PDB entry 6JFM | X-ray diffraction, 2.09 A resolution | chain A

# Chain A
Molecule: Mitofusin-2
Organism: Homo sapiens
Notes: EC 3.6.5.-
UniProt: chimeric construct of O95140, G7MGV9: residues 22-400 from O95140 (MFN2_HUMAN) positions 22-400 (same numbers); residues 706-757 from G7MGV9 positions 706-757 (same numbers)
Sequence (438 residues; row label = number of the first residue in the row; note: 305 numbers in that range are skipped by the numbering (no residue carries them; nothing is unmodelled there)):
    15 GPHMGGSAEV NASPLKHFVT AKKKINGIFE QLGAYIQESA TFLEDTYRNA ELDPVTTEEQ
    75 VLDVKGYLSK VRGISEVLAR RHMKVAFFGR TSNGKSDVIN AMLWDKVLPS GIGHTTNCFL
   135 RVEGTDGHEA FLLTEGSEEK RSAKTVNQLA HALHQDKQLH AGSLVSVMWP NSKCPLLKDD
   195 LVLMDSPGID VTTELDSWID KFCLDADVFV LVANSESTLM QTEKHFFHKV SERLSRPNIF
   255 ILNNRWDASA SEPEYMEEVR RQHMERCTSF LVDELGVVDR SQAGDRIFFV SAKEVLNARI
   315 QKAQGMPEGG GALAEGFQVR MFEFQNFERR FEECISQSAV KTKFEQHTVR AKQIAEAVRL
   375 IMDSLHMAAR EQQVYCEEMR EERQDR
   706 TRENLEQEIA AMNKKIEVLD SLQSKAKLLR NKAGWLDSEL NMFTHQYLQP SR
Unresolved in the structure: 15-24, 127-129, 323-326, 756-757
Differences from the reference sequence: expression tag (15-21); engineered mutation Asp-111 (Thr in O95140)
UniProt features mapped onto this chain:
  - region: Gly-103 to Ser-110 (G1 motif), Thr-129, Thr-130 (G2 motif), Asp-199 to Gly-202 (G3 motif), Asn-258 to Asp-261 (G4 motif), Glu-288 (G5 motif), Glu-359 to Glu-385 (Part of a helix bundle domain, formed by helices from N-terminal and C-terminal regions)
  - binding site (GTP): Asn-258 to Asp-261, Ser-305, Lys-307
Bound ions: Ca2+ site 1: Glu-73, Asp-77 (together with acetate ion) (shared with 1 residue of chain B); Ca2+ site 2: Thr-206, Glu-391 (shared with 1 residue of chain B); Ca2+ site 3: Asp-399 (shared with 2 residues of chain B)
Reported in the primary citation:
  - mutagenesis - T129I: decreased binding to GTPgammaS and GDP
  - mutagenesis - E230A, R259A: abolished binding to MFN1
  - disease-associated variants - Q276R, L745P (citing earlier work)
  - mutagenesis - T129I (11-fold): increased catalytic activity on GTP
  - mutagenesis - T130A: abolished catalytic activity on GTP
  - disease-associated variants - R94Q, R94W, T105M, N131S, L248V, P251L, R364P, R364W: increased catalytic activity on GTP
  - disease-associated variants - R104W, T105M, G127V: abolished binding to transition state

# Summary
Glu-73 and Asp-77 form the Ca2+ site 1. Thr-206 and Glu-391 form the Ca2+ site 2. UniProt lists 6 GTP-binding
residues. The paper reports that T129I, R94Q and R94W, among others, increase catalytic activity on GTP;
R104W, T105M and G127V abolish binding to transition state; 14 substitutions were tested in all.
Chain A is Mitofusin-2 (Homo sapiens); the structure, Mitofusin2 (MFN2)_T111D, was determined by X-ray
diffraction, deposited together with 6JFK and 6JFL.
